Entry 1FEE (X-ray diffraction, 1.80 A resolution); this record covers chains A and B.

[Chain A (and B)]
Name: Copper transport protein ATOX1
Organism: Homo sapiens
Notes: chain B of this document is another copy of the same molecule, construct and numbering; everything in this record applies to it too
UniProt: O00244 (ATOX1_HUMAN); numbering as in UniProt (aligned over 1-68)
Sequence (68 residues; each row starts with the number of its first residue):
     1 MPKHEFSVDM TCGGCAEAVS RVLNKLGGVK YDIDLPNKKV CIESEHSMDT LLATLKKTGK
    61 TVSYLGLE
Unresolved in the structure: 1 (chain B: 68)
Curated features (UniProtKB/Swiss-Prot):
  - binding site (Cu cation): Cys12, Cys15
  - modified residue: Ser47 (Phosphoserine), Lys60 (N6-acetyllysine)
  - mutagenesis: Cys15 (C15A: Impairs Cu(+)-bridged heterodimer formation with ATP7A), Arg21 (R21E: Has no overall effect on Cu(+)-bridged heterodimer formation with ATP7A), Val22 (V22A: Has no overall effect on Cu(+)-bridged heterodimer formation with ATP7A), Thr58 (T58A: Has no overall effect on Cu(+)-bridged heterodimer formation with ATP7A)
Ion coordination: Cu+: Cys12, Cys15 (shared with Cys12(B), Cys15(B) of chain B)

[Chain A / chain B interface]
Residue-residue contacts - 25 pairs, chain A then chain B:
  Thr11(A) - Cys12(B)  hydrogen bond
  Thr11(A) - Gly14(B)
  Cys12(A) - Thr11(B)  hydrogen bond
  Cys12(A) - Cys12(B)  hydrophobic
  Cys12(A) - Cys15(B)  hydrophobic
  Gly14(A) - Thr11(B)
  Cys15(A) - Cys12(B)  hydrophobic
  Cys15(A) - Cys15(B)  hydrophobic
  Ala18(A) - Thr58(B)
  Ala18(A) - Gly59(B)
  Arg21(A) - Gly59(B)  hydrogen bond (side chain-backbone)
  Arg21(A) - Thr61(B)
  Val22(A) - Lys57(B)
  Val22(A) - Gly59(B)
  Lys57(A) - Val22(B)
  Lys57(A) - Lys57(B)
  Thr58(A) - Ala18(B)
  Thr58(A) - Val22(B)
  Thr58(A) - Lys57(B)
  Thr58(A) - Thr58(B)
  Gly59(A) - Ala18(B)
  Gly59(A) - Arg21(B)  hydrogen bond (backbone-side chain)
  Gly59(A) - Val22(B)
  Lys60(A) - Lys60(B)
  Thr61(A) - Arg21(B)
Interface residues without a listed pair, chain A (13 interface residues in all): Glu17
Interface residues without a listed pair, chain B (13 interface residues in all): Asp9

[Summary]
The chain A/chain B interface involves 13 residues from each chain, with 4 hydrogen bonds. Polar pairs include
Thr11(A)-Cys12(B) and Arg21(A)-Gly59(B). The Cu+ site is built by Cys12(A) and Cys15(A). From UniProt: Cu
cation-binding residues Cys12(A) and Cys15(A) and 4 mutagenesis sites on chain A.
Chain A and chain B are both Copper transport protein ATOX1 (Homo sapiens); the structure, Crystal structure
of copper-HAH1, was determined by X-ray diffraction together with 1FE4 and 1FE0 from the same study.
